7DCO - chains B and C of the 56 polymer chains in the assembly; structure by electron microscopy, 2.50 A resolution.

Chain B:
Molecule: U5 snRNA
Source organism: Saccharomyces cerevisiae
Sequence (214 nucleotides; row label = number of the first residue in the row):
     1 AAGCAGCUUU ACAGAUCAAU GGCGGAGGGA GGUCAACAUC AAGAACUGUG GGCCUUUUAU
    61 UGCCUAUAGA ACUUAUAACG AACAUGGUUC UUGCCUUUUA CCAGAACCAU CCGGGUGUUG
   121 UCUCCAUAGA AACAGGUAAA GCUGUCCGUU ACUGUGGGCU UGCCAUAUUU UUUGGAACUU
   181 UUCUGCCCUU UUUCUCAAUG AGUAAGGAGG GCGU
Disordered / not traced: 56-59, 184-214

Chain C:
Molecule: SNU114 isoform 1
Source organism: Saccharomyces cerevisiae
UniProt: A0A6A5PW35 (A0A6A5PW35_YEASX); residues 1-1008 here = UniProt positions 1-1008
Chain sequence (1008 residues; each row starts with the number of its first residue):
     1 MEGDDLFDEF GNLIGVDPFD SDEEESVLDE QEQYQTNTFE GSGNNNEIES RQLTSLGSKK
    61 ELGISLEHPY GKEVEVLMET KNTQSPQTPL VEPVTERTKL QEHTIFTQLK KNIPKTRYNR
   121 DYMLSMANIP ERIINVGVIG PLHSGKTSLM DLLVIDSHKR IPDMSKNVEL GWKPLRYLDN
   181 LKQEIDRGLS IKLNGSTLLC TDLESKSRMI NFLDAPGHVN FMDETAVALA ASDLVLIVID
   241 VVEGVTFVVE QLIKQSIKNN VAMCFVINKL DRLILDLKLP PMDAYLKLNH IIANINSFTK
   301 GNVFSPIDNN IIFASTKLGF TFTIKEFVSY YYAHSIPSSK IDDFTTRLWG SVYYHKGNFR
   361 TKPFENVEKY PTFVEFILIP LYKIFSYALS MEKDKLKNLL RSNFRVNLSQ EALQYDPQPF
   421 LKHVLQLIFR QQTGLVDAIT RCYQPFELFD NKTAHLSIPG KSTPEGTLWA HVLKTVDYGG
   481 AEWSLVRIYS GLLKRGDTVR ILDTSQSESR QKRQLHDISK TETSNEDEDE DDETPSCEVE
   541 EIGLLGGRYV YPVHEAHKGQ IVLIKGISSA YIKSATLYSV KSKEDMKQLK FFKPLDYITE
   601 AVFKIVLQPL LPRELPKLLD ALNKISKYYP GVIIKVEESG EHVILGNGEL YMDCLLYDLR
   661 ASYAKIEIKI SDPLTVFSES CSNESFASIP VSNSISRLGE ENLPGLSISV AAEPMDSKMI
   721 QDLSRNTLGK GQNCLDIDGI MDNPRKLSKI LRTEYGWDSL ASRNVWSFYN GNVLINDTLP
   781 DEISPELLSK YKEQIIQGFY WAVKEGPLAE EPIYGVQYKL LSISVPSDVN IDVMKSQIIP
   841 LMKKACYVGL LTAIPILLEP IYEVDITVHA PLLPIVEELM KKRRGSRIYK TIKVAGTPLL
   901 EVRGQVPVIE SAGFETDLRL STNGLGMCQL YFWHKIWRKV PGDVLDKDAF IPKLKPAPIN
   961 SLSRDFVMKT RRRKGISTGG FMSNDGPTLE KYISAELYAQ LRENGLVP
Disordered / not traced: 1-66, 517-529, 694-704
Metal / ion sites: Mg2+: Thr147, Ser190 (together with GTP); Ca2+: Thr321, Glu326, Gln431
Small-molecule neighbours: GTP (guanosine-5'-triphosphate): Pro141, Leu142, His143, Ser144, Gly145, Lys146, Thr147, Ser148, Pro174, Arg176, Asp179, Leu189, Ser190, Ala215, Pro216, Gly217, His218, Asn268, Lys269, Asp271, Arg272, Ser315, Thr316, Lys317

Interface between chain B and chain C:
Pairs across the interface (35; chain B residue first):
  A1(B) - Ser402(C)  sugar contact
  A1(B) - Arg405(C)  hydrogen bond to the base
  G43(B) - Arg97(C)  salt bridge to the phosphate
  G43(B) - Thr98(C)  sugar contact
  G43(B) - Lys99(C)  salt bridge to the phosphate
  G43(B) - Gln108(C)  hydrogen bond to the sugar
  G43(B) - Leu109(C)  base contact
  A44(B) - Lys99(C)  phosphate contact
  A44(B) - Leu100(C)  hydrogen bond to the phosphate
  A44(B) - Gln101(C)  hydrogen bond to the phosphate
  A44(B) - Ile105(C)  base contact
  A44(B) - Phe106(C)  sugar contact
  A44(B) - Thr107(C)  sugar contact
  A44(B) - Gln108(C)  phosphate contact
  A44(B) - Pro162(C)  base contact
  A44(B) - Asp163(C)  hydrogen bond to the sugar
  A45(B) - Gln101(C)  hydrogen bond to the base
  A45(B) - Gln108(C)  phosphate contact
  A45(B) - Leu109(C)  phosphate contact
  A45(B) - Asn112(C)  phosphate contact
  C46(B) - Asn112(C)  base contact
  U65(B) - Lys110(C)  salt bridge to the phosphate
  A70(B) - Arg160(C)  hydrogen bond to the base
  C72(B) - Lys166(C)  phosphate contact
  U73(B) - Lys166(C)  phosphate contact
  A75(B) - Ile105(C)  base contact
  A75(B) - Ser165(C)  hydrogen bond to the phosphate
  A75(B) - Asn167(C)  phosphate contact
  A75(B) - Lys173(C)  phosphate contact
  U76(B) - Lys173(C)  salt bridge to the phosphate
  U76(B) - Arg176(C)  salt bridge to the phosphate
  U76(B) - Ile185(C)  sugar contact
  A77(B) - Gln101(C)  hydrogen bond to the base
  G158(B) - Arg401(C)  phosphate contact
  C159(B) - Arg401(C)  salt bridge to the phosphate
Other interface residues (no listed pair), chain C (25 interface residues in all): Asp186

Overview:
14 residues of chain B face 25 of chain C across their interface; the contacts include 9 hydrogen bonds and 6
salt bridges. Among the polar pairs are A1(B)-Arg405(C), A45(B)-Gln101(C) and A70(B)-Arg160(C). Ligands of
chain C: GTP.
Here chain B is U5 snRNA and chain C is SNU114 isoform 1, both from Saccharomyces cerevisiae. Entry 7DCO
(Cryo-EM structure of the activated spliceosome (Bact complex) at an atomic resolution of 2.5 angstrom) was
determined by electron microscopy together with 7DCP, 7DCQ, 7DCR and 7DD3 from the same study.
